PDB entry 3Q4H | X-ray diffraction, 2.70 A resolution | chains A and C of the 4 polymer chains in the assembly

Chain A (and C):
Name: Pe family protein
From: Mycobacterium smegmatis
Notes: chain C of this document is another copy of the same molecule, construct and numbering; everything in this record applies to it too
Reference sequence: A0QQ43 (A0QQ43_MYCS2); numbering as in UniProt (aligned over 1-97)
Amino-acid sequence (98 residues; each row starts with the number of its first residue; numbering starts at 0):
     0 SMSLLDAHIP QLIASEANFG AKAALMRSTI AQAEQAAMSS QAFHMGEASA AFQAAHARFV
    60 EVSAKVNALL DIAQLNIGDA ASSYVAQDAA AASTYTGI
Disordered / not traced: 0-4, 95-97 (chain C: 0-4, 92-97)
Differences from the reference sequence: expression tag (0)
Modified positions: Mse-1 (selenomethionine); Mse-25, Mse-37, Mse-44 (selenomethionine; parent Met)

How chain A and chain C interact:
Residue-residue contacts (60):
  Ala-6(A) / Mse-37(C)  hydrophobic
  Pro-9(A) / Ala-30(C)
  Pro-9(A) / Glu-33(C)
  Pro-9(A) / Gln-34(C)  hydrogen bond (backbone-side chain)
  Gln-10(A) / Gln-34(C)
  Ile-12(A) / Ala-30(C)  hydrophobic
  Ala-13(A) / Ser-27(C)
  Ala-13(A) / Ala-30(C)
  Ala-16(A) / Ala-23(C)
  Ala-16(A) / Arg-26(C)
  Ala-16(A) / Ser-27(C)
  Asn-17(A) / Ser-27(C)  hydrogen bond
  Gly-19(A) / Ala-23(C)
  Ala-20(A) / Ala-20(C)
  Ala-20(A) / Ala-23(C)
  Ala-20(A) / Leu-24(C)  hydrophobic
  Ala-23(A) / Ala-16(C)
  Ala-23(A) / Gly-19(C)
  Ala-23(A) / Ala-20(C)
  Ala-23(A) / Asp-78(C)
  Leu-24(A) / Ala-20(C)  hydrophobic
  Arg-26(A) / Asp-78(C)  salt bridge
  Arg-26(A) / Ser-81(C)
  Arg-26(A) / Ser-82(C)  hydrogen bond
  Ser-27(A) / Ala-13(C)
  Ser-27(A) / Ala-16(C)
  Ser-27(A) / Asn-17(C)  hydrogen bond
  Ala-30(A) / Pro-9(C)
  Ala-30(A) / Ile-12(C)  hydrophobic
  Ala-30(A) / Ala-13(C)
  Glu-33(A) / Pro-9(C)
  Gln-34(A) / Pro-9(C)
  Gln-34(A) / Gln-10(C)
  Mse-37(A) / Asp-5(C)
  Mse-37(A) / Ala-6(C)  hydrophobic
  Mse-37(A) / Pro-9(C)
  Val-59(A) / Ala-89(C)
  Ala-63(A) / Gln-86(C)
  Ala-63(A) / Ala-89(C)  hydrophobic
  Asn-66(A) / Ser-82(C)
  Asn-66(A) / Ala-85(C)
  Asn-66(A) / Gln-86(C)
  Ala-67(A) / Gln-86(C)
  Asp-70(A) / Ser-82(C)  hydrogen bond
  Asp-70(A) / Gln-86(C)  hydrogen bond
  Gln-73(A) / Asp-78(C)  hydrogen bond
  Asp-78(A) / Ala-23(C)
  Asp-78(A) / Arg-26(C)  salt bridge
  Asp-78(A) / Gln-73(C)  hydrogen bond
  Ser-81(A) / Arg-26(C)
  Ser-82(A) / Arg-26(C)  hydrogen bond
  Ser-82(A) / Asn-66(C)
  Ser-82(A) / Asp-70(C)  hydrogen bond
  Ala-85(A) / Asn-66(C)
  Gln-86(A) / Ala-63(C)
  Gln-86(A) / Asn-66(C)
  Gln-86(A) / Ala-67(C)
  Gln-86(A) / Asp-70(C)  hydrogen bond
  Ala-89(A) / Val-59(C)  hydrophobic
  Ala-89(A) / Ala-63(C)  hydrophobic
Other interface residues (no listed pair), chain A (31 interface residues in all): Ala-22, Ser-92
Other interface residues (no listed pair), chain C (32 interface residues in all): Gln-31, Ala-88

Overview:
31 residues of chain A face 32 of chain C across their interface; the contacts include 11 hydrogen bonds and 2
salt bridges. Polar contacts include Arg-26(A)/Asp-78(C), Pro-9(A)/Gln-34(C) and Asn-17(A)/Ser-27(C).
Both chains are Pe family protein (Mycobacterium smegmatis). Entry 3Q4H (Crystal structure of the
Mycobacterium smegmatis EsxGH complex (MSMEG_0620-MSMEG_0621)) was determined by X-ray diffraction together
with 4I0X, 4GZR and 3OGI from the same study.
